Entry 8P1X (X-ray diffraction, 2.03 A resolution); this record covers chain AAA.

[Chain AAA]
Protein: TarM(Se)
From: Staphylococcus epidermidis
Chain sequence (508 residues; row label = number of the first residue in the row; numbers below 1 keep their minus sign (Met-15 is residue -15)):
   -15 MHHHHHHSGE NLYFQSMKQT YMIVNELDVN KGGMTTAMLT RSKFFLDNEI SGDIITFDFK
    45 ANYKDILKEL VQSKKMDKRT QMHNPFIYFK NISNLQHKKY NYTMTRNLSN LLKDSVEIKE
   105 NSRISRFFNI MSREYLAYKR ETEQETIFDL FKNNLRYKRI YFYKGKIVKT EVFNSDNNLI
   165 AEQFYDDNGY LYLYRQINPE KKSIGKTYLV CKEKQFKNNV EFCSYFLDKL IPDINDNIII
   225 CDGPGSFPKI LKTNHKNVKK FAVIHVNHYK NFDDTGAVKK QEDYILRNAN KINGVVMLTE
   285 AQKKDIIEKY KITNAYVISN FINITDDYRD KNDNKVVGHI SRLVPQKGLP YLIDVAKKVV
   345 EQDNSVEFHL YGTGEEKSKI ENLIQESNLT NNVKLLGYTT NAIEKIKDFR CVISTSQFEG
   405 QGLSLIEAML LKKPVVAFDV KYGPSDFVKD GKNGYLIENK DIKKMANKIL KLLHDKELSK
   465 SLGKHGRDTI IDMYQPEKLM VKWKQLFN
Disordered / not traced: -15 to 0
Ligand contacts: uridine-5'-diphosphate-glucose (UPG): Lys15, Gly16, Gly17, Met18, Thr20, Ala21, His249, Val250, Leu282, Asn304, Ile324, Ser325, Arg326, Gln330, Lys331, Tyr355, Gly356, Gly381, Tyr382, Thr383, Ala386, Glu403, Gly404, Gln405, Gly406, Leu407, Ser408, Glu411
From the paper describing this entry:
  - binding site for uridine-5'-diphosphate-glucose: Gly17, Thr20, His249, Asn304, Arg326, Gln330, Lys331, Tyr382, Thr383, Glu403, Gly404, Gln405, Gly406, Leu407, Ser408, Glu411
  - specificity-determining residues: Gln330
  - contacts within the chain: Lys331-Glu403
  - mutagenesis - R326A, Q330A, K331A: abolished catalytic activity
  - mutagenesis - E10A, K233A, K263A, E403A: decreased catalytic activity

[In short]
Chain AAA binds uridine-5'-diphosphate-glucose. The paper reports a binding site for
uridine-5'-diphosphate-glucose at Gly17, Thr20 and His249 among others; E10A, K233A and K263A, among others,
reduce catalytic activity; 7 substitutions were tested in all.
Chain AAA is TarM(Se) (Staphylococcus epidermidis); the structure, TarM(Se)_G117R-UDP-glucose, was determined
by X-ray diffraction together with 8P20, 7QD7, 7QH9 and 7QNT from the same study.
